6FJT - chains H and I of the 3 polymer chains in the assembly; structure by X-ray diffraction, 1.27 A resolution.

# Chain H
Name: Prothrombin
From: Homo sapiens
Notes: EC 3.4.21.5
UniProt: P00734 (THRB_HUMAN); aligned to UniProt positions 364-614 over residues 16-246 (the alignment contains insertions or deletions, so no single offset holds)
Sequence (251 residues; numbered 16 to 246 plus 23 insertion-coded residues; 3 numbers in that range are skipped by the numbering (no residue carries them; nothing is unmodelled there); the number before each row is that of its first residue; a row labelled like 60A-60I holds insertion residues (60A, then the next letters in order)):
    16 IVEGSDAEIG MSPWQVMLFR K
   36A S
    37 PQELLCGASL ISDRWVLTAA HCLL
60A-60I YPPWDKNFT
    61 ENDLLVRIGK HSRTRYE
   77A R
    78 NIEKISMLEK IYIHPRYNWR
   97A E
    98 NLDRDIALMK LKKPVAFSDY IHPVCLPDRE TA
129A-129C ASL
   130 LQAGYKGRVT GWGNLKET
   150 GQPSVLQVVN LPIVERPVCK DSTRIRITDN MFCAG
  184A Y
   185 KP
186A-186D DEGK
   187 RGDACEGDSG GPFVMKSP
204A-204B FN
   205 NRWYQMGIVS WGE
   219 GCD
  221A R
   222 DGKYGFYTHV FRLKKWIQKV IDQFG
Swiss-Prot annotation at these positions:
  - active site (Charge relay system): His57, Asp102
  - glycosylation: Asn60G (N-linked (GlcNAc...) (complex) asparagine)
Cystine bridges: Cys42-Cys58, Cys168-Cys182, Cys191-Cys220
Glycans and other covalent adducts: N-acetylglucosamine (NAG) linked to Asn60G
Metal / ion sites: Na+ site 1: Lys169, Thr172, Phe204A; Na+ site 2: Arg221A, Lys224
Residues lining bound ligands: 4-chloranylbenzenecarboximidamide (DKQ): Asp189, Ala190, Cys191, Glu192, Ser195, Val213, Ser214, Trp215, Gly216, Gly219, Cys220, Gly226, Phe227, Tyr228

# Chain I
Name: Hirudin variant-2
From: Hirudo medicinalis
Sequence (11 residues; row label = number of the first residue in the row):
   518 DFEEIPEEYL Q
Modified residues: Tyr526 (O-sulfo-L-tyrosine; TYS)

# Chain H / chain I interface
Pairs across the interface (23; chain H residue first):
  Phe34(H) with Phe519(I), hydrophobic
  Lys36(H) with Leu527(I)
  Gln38(H) with Phe519(I); Ile522(I); Leu527(I)
  Glu39(H) with Phe519(I)
  Leu40(H) with Phe519(I)
  Leu65(H) with Ile522(I), hydrophobic; Tyr526(I)
  Arg67(H) with Ile522(I)
  Arg73(H) with Phe519(I)
  Thr74(H) with Asp518(I); Phe519(I); Glu520(I), hydrogen bond (backbone-backbone)
  Arg75(H) with Glu520(I), salt bridge
  Tyr76(H) with Glu520(I), hydrogen bond (backbone-side chain); Glu521(I); Pro523(I); Tyr526(I)
  Glu80(H) with Tyr526(I)
  Lys81(H) with Tyr526(I)
  Ile82(H) with Ile522(I), hydrophobic; Tyr526(I)

# Overview
14 residues of chain H and 8 residues of chain I are in contact, with 2 hydrogen bonds and 1 salt bridge.
Polar contacts include Arg75(H)-Glu520(I), Tyr76(H)-Glu520(I) and Thr74(H)-Glu520(I). Ligands of chain H:
4-chloranylbenzenecarboximidamide. Covalently linked N-acetylglucosamine: at Asn60G(H).
Chain H is Prothrombin (Homo sapiens) and chain I is Hirudin variant-2 (Hirudo medicinalis); the structure,
4-chloro-benzamidine in complex with thrombin, was determined by X-ray diffraction.
